PDB entry 5J3W | X-ray diffraction, 2.55 A resolution | chains A and C

== Chain A (and C) ==
Protein: Sensory box protein
Source organism: Pseudomonas putida (strain KT2440)
Notes: chain C of this document is another copy of the same molecule, construct and numbering; everything in this record applies to it too
Reference sequence: Q88E39 (Q88E39_PSEPK); residue numbers follow UniProt; this construct covers 1-142
Amino-acid sequence (162 residues; each row starts with the number of its first residue; numbers below 1 keep their minus sign (Met-19 is residue -19)):
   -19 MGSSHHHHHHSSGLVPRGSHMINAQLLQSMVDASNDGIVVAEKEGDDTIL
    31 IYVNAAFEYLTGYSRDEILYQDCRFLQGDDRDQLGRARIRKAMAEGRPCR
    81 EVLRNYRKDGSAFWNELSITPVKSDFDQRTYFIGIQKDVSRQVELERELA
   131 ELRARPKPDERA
Unresolved in the structure: -19 to 0, 134-142 (chain C: -19 to 0, 135-142)
Construct notes: initiating methionine (-19); expression tag (-18 to 0)
Residues lining bound ligands: FMN (flavin mononucleotide): Val19, Ala21, Thr28, Phe37, Asp52, Cys53, Arg54, Leu56, Gln57, Arg66, Ile69, Arg70, Met73, Leu83, Asn85, Asn95, Leu97, Ile99, Phe112, Ile113, Gly114, Gln116

== Chain A / chain C interface ==
Pairs across the interface (45; chain A residue first):
  Ile2(A) with Ile31(C), hydrophobic; Tyr32(C), hydrophobic
  Leu6(A) with Val20(C), hydrophobic; Val102(C), hydrophobic; Tyr111(C), hydrophobic
  Leu7(A) with Gln8(C)
  Gln8(A) with Leu7(C)
  Ser9(A) with Val102(C); Ile113(C)
  Met10(A) with Ile18(C), hydrophobic; Val20(C), hydrophobic; Tyr32(C), hydrophobic; Ile113(C)
  Val11(A) with Leu7(C), hydrophobic; Met10(C), hydrophobic
  Ala13(A) with Ile113(C), hydrophobic; Ile115(C)
  Ser14(A) with Ile115(C)
  Asn15(A) with Ser98(C); Ile115(C)
  Asp16(A) with Asn15(C), hydrogen bond; Asp16(C)
  Ile18(A) with Met10(C), hydrophobic
  Val20(A) with Met10(C), hydrophobic
  Ile31(A) with Ile2(C), hydrophobic
  Arg80(A) with Asn15(C), hydrogen bond
  Val102(A) with Leu6(C), hydrophobic; Ser9(C)
  Lys103(A) with Gln5(C), hydrogen bond (backbone-side chain)
  Ser104(A) with Asn3(C); Gln5(C)
  Asp105(A) with Gln5(C), hydrogen bond
  Ile113(A) with Ser9(C); Met10(C)
  Ile115(A) with Ala13(C); Ser14(C); Asn15(C)
  Lys117(A) with Lys117(C)
  Leu125(A) with Glu126(C); Leu129(C), hydrophobic
  Glu126(A) with Arg121(C), salt bridge; Leu125(C)
  Glu128(A) with Leu129(C)
  Leu129(A) with Leu125(C), hydrophobic; Glu128(C)
Interface residues without a listed pair, chain A (32 interface residues in all): Met1, Tyr32, Ser98, Thr100, Phe106, Tyr111
Interface residues without a listed pair, chain C (30 interface residues in all): Ala4, Val11, Gln122

== Overview ==
32 residues of chain A face 30 of chain C across their interface, with 4 hydrogen bonds and 1 salt bridge.
Among the polar pairs are Glu126(A)-Arg121(C), Asp16(A)-Asn15(C) and Arg80(A)-Asn15(C). Ligands of chain A:
flavin mononucleotide.
Chain A and chain C are both Sensory box protein (Pseudomonas putida (strain KT2440)); the structure, Crystal
structures reveal signaling states of a short blue light photoreceptor protein PpSB1-LOV (dark state), was
determined by X-ray diffraction (same publication as 5J4E).
